6J2N - chains d and n of the 47 polymer chains in the assembly; structure by electron microscopy, 7.50 A resolution (low resolution: residue-level contacts below are approximate; hydrogen-bond / salt-bridge calls are withheld).

== Chain d ==
Protein: Proteasome subunit alpha type-3
Organism: Saccharomyces cerevisiae S288c
Notes: EC 3.4.25.1
Reference sequence: P23638 (PSA3_YEAST); numbering as in UniProt (aligned over 1-258)
Sequence (258 residues; each row starts with the number of its first residue):
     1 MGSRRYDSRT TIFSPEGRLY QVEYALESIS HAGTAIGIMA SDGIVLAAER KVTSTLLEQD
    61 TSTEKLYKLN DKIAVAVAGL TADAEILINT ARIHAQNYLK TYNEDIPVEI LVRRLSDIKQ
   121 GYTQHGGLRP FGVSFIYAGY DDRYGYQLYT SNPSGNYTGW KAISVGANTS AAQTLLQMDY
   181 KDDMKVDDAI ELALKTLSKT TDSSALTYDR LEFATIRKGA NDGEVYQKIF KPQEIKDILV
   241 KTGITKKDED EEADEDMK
Unresolved in the structure: 1, 246-258
Curated features (UniProtKB/Swiss-Prot):
  - cross-link (Glycyl lysine isopeptide (Lys-Gly)): Lys-100 (interchain with G-Cter in ubiquitin), Lys-199 (interchain with G-Cter in ubiquitin), Lys-231 (interchain with G-Cter in ubiquitin)

== Chain n ==
Protein: Proteasome subunit alpha type-4
Organism: Saccharomyces cerevisiae S288c
Notes: EC 3.4.25.1
Reference sequence: P40303 (PSA4_YEAST); residue numbers follow UniProt; this construct covers 1-254
Sequence (254 residues; row label = number of the first residue in the row):
     1 MSGYDRALSI FSPDGHIFQV EYALEAVKRG TCAVGVKGKN CVVLGCERRS TLKLQDTRIT
    61 PSKVSKIDSH VVLSFSGLNA DSRILIEKAR VEAQSHRLTL EDPVTVEYLT RYVAGVQQRY
   121 TQSGGVRPFG VSTLIAGFDP RDDEPKLYQT EPSGIYSSWS AQTIGRNSKT VREFLEKNYD
   181 RKEPPATVEE CVKLTVRSLL EVVQTGAKNI EITVVKPDSD IVALSSEEIN QYVTQIEQEK
   241 QEQQEQDKKK KSNH
Unresolved in the structure: 1-2, 243-254
Curated features (UniProtKB/Swiss-Prot):
  - modified residue: Thr-60 (Phosphothreonine)

== How chain d and chain n interact ==
Residue-residue contacts (65):
  Arg-4(d) / Asp-5(n)
  Arg-4(d) / Arg-6(n)
  Arg-4(d) / Ala-7(n)
  Arg-5(d) / Ser-9(n)
  Arg-5(d) / Ile-10(n)
  Asp-7(d) / Arg-6(n)
  Ser-8(d) / Gly-3(n)
  Arg-9(d) / Gly-3(n)
  Arg-9(d) / Leu-8(n)
  Thr-11(d) / Gly-125(n)
  Thr-11(d) / Val-126(n)
  Thr-11(d) / Arg-127(n)
  Phe-13(d) / Gln-19(n)
  Phe-13(d) / Tyr-22(n)
  Phe-13(d) / Arg-127(n)
  Phe-13(d) / Pro-128(n)
  Ser-14(d) / Tyr-22(n)
  Pro-15(d) / Tyr-22(n)
  Glu-16(d) / Arg-29(n)
  Gly-17(d) / Tyr-22(n)
  Met-39(d) / Asp-56(n)
  Met-39(d) / Ile-59(n)
  Glu-109(d) / Pro-61(n)
  Arg-113(d) / Glu-87(n)
  Arg-113(d) / Arg-90(n)
  Asp-117(d) / Arg-83(n)
  Asp-117(d) / Ile-84(n)
  Gln-120(d) / Ala-80(n)
  Gln-120(d) / Asp-81(n)
  Gln-120(d) / Ile-84(n)
  Gln-120(d) / Arg-127(n)
  Thr-123(d) / Arg-127(n)
  Gln-124(d) / Tyr-120(n)
  Gln-124(d) / Gly-125(n)
  Gln-124(d) / Val-126(n)
  Gln-124(d) / Arg-127(n)
  Gln-124(d) / Phe-129(n)
  His-125(d) / Tyr-120(n)
  His-125(d) / Gly-125(n)
  His-125(d) / Val-126(n)
  Gly-126(d) / Gly-125(n)
  Gln-147(d) / Ile-59(n)
  Leu-148(d) / Ile-59(n)
  Tyr-149(d) / Ile-59(n)
  Tyr-149(d) / Pro-61(n)
  Ser-154(d) / Ala-80(n)
  Gly-155(d) / Ala-80(n)
  Asn-156(d) / Asn-79(n)
  Asn-156(d) / Ala-80(n)
  Tyr-157(d) / Pro-61(n)
  Tyr-157(d) / Arg-83(n)
  Gly-159(d) / Asp-56(n)
  Gly-159(d) / Ile-59(n)
  Gly-159(d) / Thr-60(n)
  Trp-160(d) / Leu-52(n)
  Trp-160(d) / Lys-53(n)
  Trp-160(d) / Leu-54(n)
  Trp-160(d) / Gln-55(n)
  Lys-161(d) / Leu-54(n)
  Ala-162(d) / Leu-54(n)
  Gln-173(d) / Lys-53(n)
  Leu-176(d) / Leu-54(n)
  Gln-177(d) / Lys-53(n)
  Gln-177(d) / Leu-54(n)
  Tyr-180(d) / Leu-54(n)
Other interface residues (no listed pair), chain d (40 interface residues in all): Ile-12, Tyr-144, Tyr-146, Thr-158, Thr-174
Other interface residues (no listed pair), chain n (36 interface residues in all): Tyr-4, Ala-23, Glu-25, Ala-26, Arg-58

== Overview ==
40 residues of chain d face 36 of chain n across their interface.
Here chain d is Proteasome subunit alpha type-3 and chain n is Proteasome subunit alpha type-4, both from
Saccharomyces cerevisiae S288c. Entry 6J2N (yeast proteasome in substrate-processing state (C3-b)) was
determined by electron microscopy, deposited together with 6J30, 6J2C, 6J2Q and 6J2X.
